8BW1 - chains A and B of the 32 polymer chains in the assembly; structure by X-ray diffraction, 3.25 A resolution.

[Chain A]
Protein: Proteasome subunit alpha type-2
From: Saccharomyces cerevisiae
UniProt: P23639 (PSA2_YEAST); residues 1-250 here = UniProt positions 1-250
Sequence (250 residues; each row starts with the number of its first residue):
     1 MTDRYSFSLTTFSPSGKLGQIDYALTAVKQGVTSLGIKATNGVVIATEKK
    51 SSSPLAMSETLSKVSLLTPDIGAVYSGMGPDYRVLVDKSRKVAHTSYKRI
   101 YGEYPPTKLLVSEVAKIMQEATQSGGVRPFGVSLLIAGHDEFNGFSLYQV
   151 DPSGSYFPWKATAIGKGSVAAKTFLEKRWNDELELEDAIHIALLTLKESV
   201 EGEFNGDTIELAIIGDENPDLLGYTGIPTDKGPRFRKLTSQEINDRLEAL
Swiss-Prot annotation at these positions:
  - cross-link: Lys-108 (Glycyl lysine isopeptide (Lys-Gly) (interchain with G-Cter in ubiquitin))

[Chain B]
Protein: Proteasome subunit alpha type-3
From: Saccharomyces cerevisiae
UniProt: P23638 (PSA3_YEAST); residues 0-257 here correspond to UniProt positions 1-258 (UniProt number = residue number + 1)
Sequence (258 residues; each row starts with the number of its first residue; numbering starts at 0):
     0 MGSRRYDSRTTIFSPEGRLYQVEYALESISHAGTAIGIMASDGIVLAAER
    50 KVTSTLLEQDTSTEKLYKLNDKIAVAVAGLTADAEILINTARIHAQNYLK
   100 TYNEDIPVEILVRRLSDIKQGYTQHGGLRPFGVSFIYAGYDDRYGYQLYT
   150 SNPSGNYTGWKAISVGANTSAAQTLLQMDYKDDMKVDDAIELALKTLSKT
   200 TDSSALTYDRLEFATIRKGANDGEVYQKIFKPQEIKDILVKTGITKKDED
   250 EEADEDMK
Disordered / not traced: 0, 245-257
Swiss-Prot annotation at these positions:
  - cross-link (Glycyl lysine isopeptide (Lys-Gly)): Lys-99 (interchain with G-Cter in ubiquitin), Lys-198 (interchain with G-Cter in ubiquitin), Lys-230 (interchain with G-Cter in ubiquitin)

[How chain A and chain B interact]
Pairs across the interface (64; chain A residue first):
  Arg-4(A) with Ser-2(B), hydrogen bond (backbone-side chain)
  Tyr-5(A) with Tyr-5(B)
  Ser-6(A) with Gly-125(B); Leu-127(B)
  Phe-7(A) with Ser-2(B); Tyr-5(B); Asp-6(B); Gly-126(B)
  Ser-8(A) with Gly-126(B), hydrogen bond (backbone-backbone); Leu-127(B); Arg-128(B), hydrogen bond (side chain-backbone)
  Thr-10(A) with Arg-128(B)
  Thr-11(A) with Ser-7(B); Thr-9(B); Gln-20(B)
  Phe-12(A) with Gln-20(B); Tyr-23(B); Ser-27(B); Leu-79(B), hydrophobic; Arg-128(B); Pro-129(B); Gly-131(B)
  Ser-13(A) with Tyr-23(B)
  Pro-14(A) with Tyr-23(B), hydrophobic; Glu-26(B)
  Ser-15(A) with Glu-26(B); His-30(B)
  Gly-16(A) with Tyr-23(B); Ser-27(B), hydrogen bond (backbone-side chain)
  Leu-18(A) with Arg-128(B)
  Lys-38(A) with Glu-57(B), salt bridge
  Ser-112(A) with Glu-84(B)
  Lys-116(A) with Ile-85(B)
  Gln-119(A) with Ala-81(B); Asp-82(B), hydrogen bond; Ile-85(B); Arg-128(B)
  Thr-122(A) with Arg-128(B), hydrogen bond (backbone-side chain)
  Gln-123(A) with Tyr-121(B); Leu-127(B); Arg-128(B), hydrogen bond (side chain-backbone); Phe-130(B)
  Ser-153(A) with Ala-81(B)
  Gly-154(A) with Ala-81(B)
  Ser-155(A) with Ala-81(B)
  Tyr-156(A) with Glu-84(B), hydrogen bond
  Phe-157(A) with Leu-56(B), hydrophobic
  Pro-158(A) with Leu-56(B); Glu-57(B), hydrogen bond (backbone-backbone); Thr-60(B); Ser-61(B)
  Trp-159(A) with Ser-53(B); Leu-55(B); Leu-56(B)
  Lys-160(A) with Thr-54(B); Leu-55(B), hydrogen bond (backbone-backbone); Leu-56(B); Glu-57(B)
  Ala-161(A) with Leu-55(B)
  Lys-172(A) with Leu-55(B)
  Leu-175(A) with Leu-55(B), hydrophobic
  Glu-176(A) with Ser-53(B); Thr-54(B); Leu-55(B)
Other interface residues (no listed pair), chain A (33 interface residues in all): Ser-124, Gly-125
Other interface residues (no listed pair), chain B (32 interface residues in all): Ala-24, Thr-80

[In short]
Chain A and chain B form an interface of 33 and 32 residues respectively, with 10 hydrogen bonds and 1 salt
bridge. Polar pairs include Lys-38(A)/Glu-57(B), Arg-4(A)/Ser-2(B) and Ser-8(A)/Arg-128(B).
Chain A is Proteasome subunit alpha type-2 and chain B is Proteasome subunit alpha type-3, both from
Saccharomyces cerevisiae; the structure, Yeast 20S proteasome in complex with an engineered fellutamide
derivative (C14QAL), was determined by X-ray diffraction.
